PDB entry 8GQD | electron microscopy, 3.41 A resolution | chains D and A of the 8 polymer chains in the assembly

[Chain D (and A)]
Molecule: Protein-arginine kinase
Source organism: Staphylococcus aureus
Notes: EC 2.7.14.1; chain A of this document is another copy of the same molecule, construct and numbering; everything in this record applies to it too
Reference sequence: Q2G0P6 (MCSB_STAA8); residues 1-335 here = UniProt positions 1-335
Sequence (335 residues; each row starts with the number of its first residue):
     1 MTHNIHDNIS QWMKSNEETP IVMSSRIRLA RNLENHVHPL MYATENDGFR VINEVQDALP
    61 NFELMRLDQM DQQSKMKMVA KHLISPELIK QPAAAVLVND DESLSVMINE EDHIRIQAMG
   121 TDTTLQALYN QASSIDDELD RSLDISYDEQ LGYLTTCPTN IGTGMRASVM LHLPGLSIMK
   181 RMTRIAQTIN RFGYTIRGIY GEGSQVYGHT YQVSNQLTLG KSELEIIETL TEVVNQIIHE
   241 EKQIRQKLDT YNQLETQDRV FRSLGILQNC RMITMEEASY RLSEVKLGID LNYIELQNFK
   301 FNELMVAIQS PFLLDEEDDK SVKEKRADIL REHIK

[Interface between chain D and chain A]
Pairs across the interface (18):
  L254(D) - E324(A)
  Q257(D) - R271(A)
  D258(D) - C270(A)
  D258(D) - M272(A)
  F261(D) - N269(A)
  R262(D) - N269(A)
  R262(D) - C270(A)  hydrogen bond
  R262(D) - E277(A)  salt bridge
  I266(D) - I266(A)  hydrophobic
  N269(D) - F261(A)
  N269(D) - R262(A)
  C270(D) - D258(A)  hydrogen bond
  C270(D) - R262(A)  hydrogen bond
  R271(D) - Q257(A)
  R271(D) - F261(A)
  M272(D) - D258(A)
  E277(D) - R262(A)  salt bridge
  E324(D) - L254(A)
Interface residues without a listed pair, chain D (14 interface residues in all): E255, G265
Interface residues without a listed pair, chain A (14 interface residues in all): E255, G265

[Overview]
Chain D and chain A each contribute 14 residues to their interface, with 3 hydrogen bonds and 2 salt bridges.
Among the polar pairs are R262(D)-E277(A), R262(D)-C270(A) and C270(D)-D258(A).
Both chains are Protein-arginine kinase (Staphylococcus aureus). Entry 8GQD (Complex Structure of Arginine
Kinase McsB and McsA from Staphylococcus aureus) was determined by electron microscopy.
